Entry 4UIA (X-ray diffraction, 2.18 A resolution); this record covers chain A.

Chain A:
Name: Carboxypeptidase B
From: Sus scrofa
Notes: EC 3.4.17.2, 3.4.17.20; fragment: catalytic domain, residues 111-416
UniProtKB: P09955 (CBPB1_PIG); the construct lacks a stretch of the UniProt sequence, so the offset changes along the chain: 4-188 = UniProt 111-295; 189-308 = UniProt 297-416
Amino-acid sequence (307 residues; numbered 4 to 309 plus 1 insertion-coded residue; the number before each row is that of its first residue):
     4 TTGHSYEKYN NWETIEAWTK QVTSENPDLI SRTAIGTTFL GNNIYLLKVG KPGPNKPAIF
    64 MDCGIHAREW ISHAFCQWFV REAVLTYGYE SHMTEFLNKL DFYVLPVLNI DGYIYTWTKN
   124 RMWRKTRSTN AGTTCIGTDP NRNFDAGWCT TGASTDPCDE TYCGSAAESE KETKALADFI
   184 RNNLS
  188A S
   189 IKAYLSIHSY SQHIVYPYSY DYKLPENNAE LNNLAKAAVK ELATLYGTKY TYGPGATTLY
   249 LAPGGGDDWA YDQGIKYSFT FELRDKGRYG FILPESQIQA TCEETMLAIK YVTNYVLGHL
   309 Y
Unresolved in the structure: 4-5
Construct notes: expression tag (309); engineered mutation Ile68 (Phe175 in P09955), Ser194 (Thr302 in P09955), His201 (Met309 in P09955), Val203 (Leu311 in P09955), Leu247 (Ile355 in P09955), Leu249 (Pro357 in P09955), Pro251 (Ala359 in P09955), Gly254 (Ser362 in P09955)
Disulfides: Cys66-Cys79, Cys138-Cys161, Cys152-Cys166
Metal / ion sites: Zn2+ site 1: His69, Glu72, His196; Zn2+ site 2: Glu85, Asp159, Asp162, Glu291; Zn2+ site 3 near His307 (its only coordinating residue here)
Small-molecule neighbours: tafCPB (FH9; (2S)-6-azanyl-2-[[(2R)-3-cyclohexyl-1-(3-methylbutylamino)-1-oxidanylidene-propan-2-yl]carbamoylamino]hexanoic acid): His69, Arg71, Glu72, Arg127, Asn144, Arg145, Glu163, Thr164, Ser197, Tyr198, Val203, Ser207, Leu247, Tyr248, Ala250, Gly253, Asp255, Thr268, Glu270, Phe279

Summary:
Chain A binds tafCPB. The Zn2+ site 1 is built by His69, Glu72 and His196. Glu85, Asp159, Asp162 and Glu291
coordinate Zn2+ site 2.
Chain A is Carboxypeptidase B (Sus scrofa); the structure, Crystal structure of 3a in complex with tafCPB, was
determined by X-ray diffraction, deposited together with 4UIB.
